Entry 1ULI (X-ray diffraction, 2.20 A resolution); this record covers chains A and B of the 6 polymer chains in the assembly.

Chain A:
Molecule: biphenyl dioxygenase large subunit
Organism: Rhodococcus sp
Notes: EC 1.14.12.18
UniProt: Q53122 (Q53122_RHOSR); residue numbers follow UniProt; this construct covers 1-460
Chain sequence (460 residues; row label = number of the first residue in the row):
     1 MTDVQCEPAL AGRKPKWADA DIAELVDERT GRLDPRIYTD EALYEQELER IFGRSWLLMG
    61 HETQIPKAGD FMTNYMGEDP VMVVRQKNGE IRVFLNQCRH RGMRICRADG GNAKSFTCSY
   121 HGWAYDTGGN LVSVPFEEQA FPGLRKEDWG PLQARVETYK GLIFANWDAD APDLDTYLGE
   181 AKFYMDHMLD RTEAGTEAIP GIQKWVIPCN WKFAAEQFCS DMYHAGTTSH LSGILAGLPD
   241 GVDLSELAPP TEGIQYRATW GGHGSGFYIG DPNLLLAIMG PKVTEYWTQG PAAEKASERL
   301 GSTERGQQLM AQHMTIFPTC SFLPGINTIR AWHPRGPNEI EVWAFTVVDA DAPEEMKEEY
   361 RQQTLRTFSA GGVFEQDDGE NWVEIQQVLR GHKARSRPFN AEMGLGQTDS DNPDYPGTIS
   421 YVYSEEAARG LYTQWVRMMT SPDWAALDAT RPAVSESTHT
Unresolved in the structure: 1-16, 240-250, 452-460
UniProt features mapped onto this chain:
  - binding site ([2Fe-2S] cluster): C98, H100, C118, H121
  - binding site (Fe cation): H224, H230, D378
Metal / ion sites: 2Fe-2S cluster Fe: C98, H100, C118, H121; Fe2+: H224, H230, D378
Small-molecule neighbours: 2Fe-2S cluster (FES): C98, H100, R101, G102, M103, C118, Y120, H121, G122, W123

Chain B:
Molecule: biphenyl dioxygenase small subunit
Organism: Rhodococcus sp
Notes: EC 1.14.12.18
UniProt: Q53123 (Q53123_RHOSR); numbering as in UniProt (aligned over 1-187)
Chain sequence (187 residues; each row starts with the number of its first residue):
     1 MIDAESPTTA FRTKPAPVDP SLQHEIEQFY YWEAKLLNDR RFQEWFDLLA EDIHYFMPIR
    61 TTRIMRETAQ EYSGAREYAH FDDNAQMMRG RLRKITSDVS WSENPASRTR HVISNVMIVD
   121 GEKPGEYHVS SVFIVYRNRL ERQLDIFAGE RKDILRRTGS EAGFELAKRT ILIDQSTILS
   181 NNLSFFF
Unresolved in the structure: 1-10
Metal / ion sites: Fe2+: H24 (shared with 1 residue of chain D; 1 residue of chain F)

Chain A / chain B interface:
Pairs across the interface (75; chain A residue first):
  R107(A) with T62(B)
  A108(A) with T62(B); I64(B)
  D109(A) with T61(B); T62(B), hydrogen bond (side chain-backbone)
  G110(A) with R63(B), hydrogen bond (backbone-side chain); E67(B)
  G111(A) with R63(B); E67(B)
  N112(A) with R66(B), hydrogen bond (backbone-side chain); E67(B), hydrogen bond (backbone-side chain)
  I199(A) with Y78(B)
  P200(A) with E77(B); Y78(B), hydrogen bond (backbone-backbone)
  G201(A) with Y78(B)
  I202(A) with I59(B)
  Q203(A) with I59(B); Y78(B); H80(B), hydrogen bond
  K204(A) with T177(B); I178(B), hydrogen bond (backbone-backbone)
  W205(A) with I178(B); S180(B); N181(B), hydrogen bond (side chain-backbone)
  V206(A) with T177(B); I178(B), hydrogen bond (backbone-backbone); S180(B); N181(B), hydrogen bond (backbone-backbone)
  T228(A) with W101(B), hydrogen bond (backbone-side chain)
  S229(A) with W101(B)
  L231(A) with V99(B), hydrophobic
  S232(A) with K94(B), hydrogen bond; V99(B); S100(B)
  L235(A) with R93(B)
  A236(A) with G90(B); R93(B), hydrogen bond (backbone-side chain)
  L238(A) with R93(B), hydrogen bond (backbone-side chain)
  T346(A) with Y78(B)
  E354(A) with R76(B), salt bridge
  R361(A) with A75(B); R76(B); E77(B), hydrogen bond (side chain-backbone); D82(B), salt bridge
  Q362(A) with D82(B); M87(B)
  T364(A) with Y78(B)
  L365(A) with Y78(B), hydrophobic; A79(B); F81(B); D82(B); D83(B)
  R366(A) with M87(B); R91(B)
  F368(A) with Y78(B), hydrogen bond (backbone-side chain)
  S369(A) with Y78(B)
  A370(A) with N182(B); L183(B), hydrogen bond (backbone-backbone)
  G371(A) with R91(B), hydrogen bond (backbone-side chain); L183(B)
  V373(A) with K94(B)
  Q376(A) with K94(B); S102(B), hydrogen bond; N182(B), hydrogen bond (backbone-side chain); S184(B)
  D377(A) with K94(B), salt bridge; W101(B); S102(B), hydrogen bond (side chain-backbone)
  G379(A) with N181(B)
  E380(A) with W101(B); S102(B); R139(B), salt bridge; L140(B)
  V383(A) with N181(B)
  E384(A) with L140(B)
Also at the interface, not in a pair above, chain A (48 interface residues in all): A113, I207, P208, G233, P239, E341, A344, E358, G372
Also at the interface, not in a pair above, chain B (39 interface residues in all): N84, S97, Q143, S176, L179

Summary:
The interface between chain A and chain B involves 48 residues on one side and 39 on the other, with 21
hydrogen bonds and 4 salt bridges. Polar pairs include E354(A)-R76(B), R361(A)-D82(B) and D377(A)-K94(B).
Chain A binds 2Fe-2S cluster.
Chain A is biphenyl dioxygenase large subunit and chain B is biphenyl dioxygenase small subunit, both from
Rhodococcus sp; the structure, Biphenyl dioxygenase (BphA1A2) derived from Rhodococcus sp. strain RHA1, was
determined by X-ray diffraction (same publication as 1ULJ).
